8EJL - chains M and Z of the 6 polymer chains in the assembly; structure by electron microscopy, 3.90 A resolution.

Chain M:
Molecule: HIV-1 capsid protein
Organism: Human immunodeficiency virus 1
UniProt: P12493 (GAG_HV1N5); residues 1-231 here correspond to UniProt positions 133-363 (UniProt number = residue number + 132)
Chain sequence (231 residues; numbered 1 to 231; the number before each row is that of its first residue):
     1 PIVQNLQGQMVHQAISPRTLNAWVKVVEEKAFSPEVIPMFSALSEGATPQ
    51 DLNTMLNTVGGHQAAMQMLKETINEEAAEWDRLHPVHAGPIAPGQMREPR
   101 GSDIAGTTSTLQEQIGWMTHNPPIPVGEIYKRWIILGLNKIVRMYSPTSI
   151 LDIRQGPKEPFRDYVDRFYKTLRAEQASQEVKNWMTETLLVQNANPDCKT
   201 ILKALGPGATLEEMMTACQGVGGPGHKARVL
Not modelled in the structure: 1-13, 85-96, 146-231
UniProt features mapped onto this chain:
  - region: Asn57 to Gln95 (Interaction with human PPIA/CYPA and NUP153), Pro85 to Pro93 (PPIA/CYPA-binding loop)
  - site: Leu231 (Cleavage)
  - modified residue: Ser16 (Phosphoserine)
What the authors report for this chain:
  - binding site for Cleavage and polyadenylation specificity factor subunit 6: Met66
  - mutagenesis - A31G, F32A, L138F, L138W, L138Y: decreased stability

Chain Z:
Molecule: Cleavage and polyadenylation specificity factor subunit 6
UniProt: Q16630 (CPSF6_HUMAN), isoform Q16630-2; residues 313-327 here = UniProt positions 313-327
Chain sequence (17 residues; numbered 311 to 327; the number before each row is that of its first residue):
   311 GTPVLFPGQPFGQPPLG
Not modelled in the structure: 311-312, 326-327
Construct notes: expression tag (311-312)

Interface between chain M and chain Z:
Residue-residue contacts (18; chain M residue first):
  Asn53(M) with Phe321(Z); Gly322(Z), hydrogen bond (side chain-backbone)
  Leu56(M) with Phe321(Z), hydrophobic
  Asn57(M) with Pro320(Z); Phe321(Z), hydrogen bond (side chain-backbone)
  Met66(M) with Phe321(Z), hydrophobic
  Gln67(M) with Pro317(Z)
  Asn74(M) with Pro313(Z); Val314(Z), hydrogen bond (side chain-backbone); Leu315(Z), hydrogen bond (side chain-backbone)
  Ala77(M) with Val314(Z), hydrophobic
  Ser102(M) with Val314(Z)
  Thr107(M) with Val314(Z); Gly322(Z), hydrogen bond (side chain-backbone); Gln323(Z), hydrogen bond (side chain-backbone); Pro324(Z); Pro325(Z)
  Thr108(M) with Pro325(Z)
Other interface residues (no listed pair), chain M (15 interface residues in all): Leu69, Lys70, Ile73, Gly101, Ala105
Other interface residues (no listed pair), chain Z (12 interface residues in all): Phe316, Gly318

Summary:
Chain M and chain Z form an interface of 15 and 12 residues respectively; the contacts include 6 hydrogen
bonds. Polar pairs include Asn53(M)-Gly322(Z), Asn57(M)-Phe321(Z) and Asn74(M)-Val314(Z). The paper reports a
binding site for Cleavage and polyadenylation specificity factor subunit 6 at Met66(M); A31G, F32A and L138F
of chain M, among others, reduce stability; 5 substitutions were tested in all.
Chain M is HIV-1 capsid protein (Human immunodeficiency virus 1) and chain Z is Cleavage and polyadenylation
specificity factor subunit 6; the structure, Structure of HIV-1 capsid declination in complex with CPSF6-FG
peptide, was determined by electron microscopy together with 7URN, 7URT, 8EEP and 8EET from the same study.
